Entry 4U5D (X-ray diffraction, 3.58 A resolution); this record covers chains B and F of the 6 polymer chains in the assembly.

Chain B:
Molecule: Glutamate receptor 2
Source organism: Rattus norvegicus
UniProtKB: P19491 (GRIA2_RAT); aligned to UniProt positions 25-838 over residues 6-824 (the alignment contains insertions or deletions, so no single offset holds)
Sequence (814 residues; numbered 6 to 824; 5 numbers in that range are skipped by the numbering (no residue carries them; nothing is unmodelled there); the number before each row is that of its first residue):
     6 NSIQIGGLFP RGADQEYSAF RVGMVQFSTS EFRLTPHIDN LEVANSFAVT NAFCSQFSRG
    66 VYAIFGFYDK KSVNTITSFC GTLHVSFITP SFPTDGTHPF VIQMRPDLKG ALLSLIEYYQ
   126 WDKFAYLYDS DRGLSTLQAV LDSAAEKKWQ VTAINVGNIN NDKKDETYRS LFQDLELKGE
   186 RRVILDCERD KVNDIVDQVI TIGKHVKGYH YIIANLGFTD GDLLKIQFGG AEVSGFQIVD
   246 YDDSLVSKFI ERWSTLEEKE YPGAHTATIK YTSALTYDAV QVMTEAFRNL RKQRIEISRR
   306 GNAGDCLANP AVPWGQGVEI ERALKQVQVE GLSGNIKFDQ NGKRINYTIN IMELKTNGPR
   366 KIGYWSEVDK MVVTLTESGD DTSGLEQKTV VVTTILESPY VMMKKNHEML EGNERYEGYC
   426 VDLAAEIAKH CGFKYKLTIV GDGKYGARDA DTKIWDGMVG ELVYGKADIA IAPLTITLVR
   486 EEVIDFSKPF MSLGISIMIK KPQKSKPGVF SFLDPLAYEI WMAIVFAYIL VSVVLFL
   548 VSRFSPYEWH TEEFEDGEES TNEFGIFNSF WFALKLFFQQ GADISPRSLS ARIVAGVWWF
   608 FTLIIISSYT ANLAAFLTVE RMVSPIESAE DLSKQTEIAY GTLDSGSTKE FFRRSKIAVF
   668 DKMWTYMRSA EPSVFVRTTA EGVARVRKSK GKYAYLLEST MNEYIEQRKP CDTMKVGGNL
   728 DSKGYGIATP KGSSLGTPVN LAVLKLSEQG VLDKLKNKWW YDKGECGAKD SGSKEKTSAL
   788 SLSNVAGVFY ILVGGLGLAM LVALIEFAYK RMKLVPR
Not modelled in the structure: 386-389, 548-596, 775-787, 815-824
Sequence notes: engineered mutation Gly184 (Lys203 in P19491), Glu237 (Asn256 in P19491), Asp385 (Asn406 in P19491), Gln392 (Asn413 in P19491), Asp461 (Asn482 in P19491), Ala528 (Cys549 in P19491), Leu535 (Gly556 in P19491), Glu565 (Ser586 in P19491), Phe577 (Leu598 in P19491), Ala580 (Ser601 in P19491), Lys582 (Gly603 in P19491), Leu583 (Ala604 in P19491), Phe585 (Met606 in P19491), Ala589 (Cys610 in P19491), Ala598 (Gly619 in P19491), Ala602 (Gly623 in P19491), Ala815 (Cys836 in P19491), Arg818 (Ser839 in P19491), Met819 (Arg840 in P19491), Lys820 (Ala841 in P19491), Leu821 (Glu842 in P19491), Val822 (Ala843 in P19491), Pro823 (Lys844 in P19491)
Disulfides: Cys59-Cys311, Cys718-Cys773
Covalent attachments: N-acetylglucosamine (NAG) linked to Asn351
Residues lining bound ligands:
  - FWF (N,N'-[biphenyl-4,4'-diyldi(2R)propane-2,1-diyl]dipropane-2-sulfonamide): Ile481, Lys493, Pro494, Phe495, Met496, Ser497, Ser729, Lys730, Gly731, Val750, Leu751, Ser754, Leu759
  - 3-(carboxymethyl)-4-isopropenylproline (KAI): Glu402, Tyr450, Pro478, Leu479, Thr480, Arg485, Leu650, Ser652, Gly653, Ser654, Thr655, Thr686, Glu705, Met708, Tyr732
Curated features (UniProtKB/Swiss-Prot):
  - binding site (L-glutamate): Thr482
  - glycosylation: Asn351 (N-linked (GlcNAc...) asparagine)
Reported in the primary citation:
  - conformationally variable residues (helix shift, side-chain flip): Phe623 to Val626, Ile633
  - mutagenesis - I633A, I633E: decreased signaling
  - mutagenesis - I633A, I633E: unchanged expression

Chain F:
Molecule: Con-ikot-ikot
Source organism: Conus striatus
UniProtKB: P0CB20 (CONII_CONST); residues 1-86 here correspond to UniProt positions 38-123 (UniProt number = residue number + 37)
Sequence (90 residues; row label = number of the first residue in the row; numbers below 1 keep their minus sign (Gly-3 is residue -3)):
    -3 GPGSSGPADC CRMKECCTDR VNECLQRYSG REDKFVSFCY QEATVTCGSF NEIVGCCYGY
    57 QMCMIRVVKP NSLSGAHEAC KTVSCGNPCA
Not modelled in the structure: -3 to 1
Sequence notes: expression tag (-3 to 0)
Disulfides: Cys12-Cys43, Cys13-Cys52, Cys20-Cys35, Cys53-Cys81, Cys59-Cys76
Curated features (UniProtKB/Swiss-Prot):
  - site (Interaction with glutamate receptor 2 (GRIA2)): Gln37, Glu48, Ala75

Interface between chain B and chain F:
Residue-residue contacts - 14 pairs, chain B then chain F:
  Gln392(B) with Arg62(F), hydrogen bond
  His435(B) with Tyr54(F); Met58(F)
  Cys436(B) with Met58(F), hydrophobic; Arg62(F), hydrogen bond (backbone-side chain)
  Gly437(B) with Arg62(F), hydrogen bond (backbone-side chain)
  Ser741(B) with Arg62(F)
  Pro745(B) with Met58(F), hydrophobic; Arg62(F)
  Leu748(B) with Ile61(F), hydrophobic
  Lys752(B) with Ile49(F); Tyr54(F); Ala86(F), hydrogen bond (side chain-backbone)
  Gln756(B) with Ala86(F)
Also at the interface, not in a pair above, chain B (13 interface residues in all): Phe438, Leu742, Ala749, Glu755
Also at the interface, not in a pair above, chain F (8 interface residues in all): Ser33, Val50
From the paper, about this interface:
  - pairs named by the authors: Lys752(B)-Ala86(F)

Overview:
13 residues of chain B and 8 residues of chain F are in contact, with 4 hydrogen bonds. Polar pairs include
Gln392(B)-Arg62(F), Cys436(B)-Arg62(F) and Gly437(B)-Arg62(F). The paper describes a contact between Lys752(B)
and Ala86(F). From the paper: I633A and I633E of chain B reduce signaling; conformational variability at
Phe623(B) and Ile633(B).
Chain B is Glutamate receptor 2 (Rattus norvegicus) and chain F is Con-ikot-ikot (Conus striatus); the
structure, Crystal structure of GluA2, con-ikot-ikot snail toxin, partial agonist KA and postitive modulator
(R,R)-2b complex, was determined by X-ray diffraction together with 4U5B, 4U5C, 4U5E and 4U5F from the same
study.
